Entry 6MNA (X-ray diffraction, 1.75 A resolution); this record covers chain A.

Chain A:
Molecule: Probable conserved lipoprotein LpqN
From: Mycobacterium tuberculosis (strain ATCC 25618 / H37Rv)
UniProtKB: O53780 (O53780_MYCTU); numbering as in UniProt (aligned over 1-228)
Chain sequence (234 residues; row label = number of the first residue in the row):
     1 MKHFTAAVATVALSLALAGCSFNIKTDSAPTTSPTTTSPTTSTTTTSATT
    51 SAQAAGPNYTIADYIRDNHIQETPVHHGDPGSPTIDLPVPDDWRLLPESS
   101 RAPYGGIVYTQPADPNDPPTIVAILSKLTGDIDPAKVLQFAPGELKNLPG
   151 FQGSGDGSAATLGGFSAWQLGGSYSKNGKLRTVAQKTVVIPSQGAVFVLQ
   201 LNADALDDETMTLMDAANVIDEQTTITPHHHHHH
Disordered / not traced: 1-55, 229-234
Differences from the reference sequence: expression tag (229-234)
Curated features (UniProtKB/Swiss-Prot):
  - lipidation: Cys20 (N-palmitoyl cysteine)
What the authors report for this chain:
  - conformationally variable residues (loop rearrangement): Ile70 to Pro74, Thr84 to Asp86, Thr120 to Thr129, Ala160 to Leu162, Phe165 to Ala167, Gln185 to Thr187, Thr225 to Thr227

In short:
The paper reports conformational variability at Ile70, Thr84 and Thr120 among others.
Chain A is Probable conserved lipoprotein LpqN (Mycobacterium tuberculosis (strain ATCC 25618 / H37Rv)); the
structure, Crystal structure of LpqN involved in cell envelope biogenesis of Mycobacterium tuberculosis, was
determined by X-ray diffraction, deposited together with 6E5D and 6E5F.
